Entry 3PCK (X-ray diffraction, 2.13 A resolution); this record covers chains M and O of the 12 polymer chains in the assembly.

Chain M (and O):
Molecule: Protocatechuate 3,4-dioxygenase
Organism: Pseudomonas putida
Notes: EC 1.13.11.3; chain O of this document is another copy of the same molecule, construct and numbering; everything in this record applies to it too
UniProtKB: P00437 (PCXB_PSEPU); residues 301-538 here correspond to UniProt positions 1-238 (UniProt number = residue number - 300)
Chain sequence (238 residues; numbered 301 to 538; the number before each row is that of its first residue):
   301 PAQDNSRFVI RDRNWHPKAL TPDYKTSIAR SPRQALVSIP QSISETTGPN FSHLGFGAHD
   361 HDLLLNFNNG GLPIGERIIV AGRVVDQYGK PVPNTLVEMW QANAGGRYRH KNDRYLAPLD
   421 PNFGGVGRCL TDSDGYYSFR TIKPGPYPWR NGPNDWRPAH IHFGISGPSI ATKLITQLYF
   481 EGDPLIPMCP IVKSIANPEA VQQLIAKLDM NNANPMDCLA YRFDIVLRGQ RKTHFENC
Unresolved in the structure: 368-370, 537-538
Glycans and other covalent adducts: beta-mercaptoethanol (BME) linked to Cys-429
Metal / ion sites: Fe ion: Tyr-408, His-460, His-462 (together with 6-hydroxyisonicotinic acid N-oxide)
Residues lining bound ligands: 6-hydroxyisonicotinic acid N-oxide (NNO): Tyr-324, Tyr-408, Tyr-447, Trp-449, Arg-457, His-460, His-462, Gln-477, Ile-491

Interface between chain M and chain O:
Pairs across the interface (12; chain M residue first):
  Ile-310(M) / Pro-453(O)  hydrophobic
  Ile-310(M) / Asn-454(O)
  Asn-314(M) / Asp-323(O)  hydrogen bond
  Lys-318(M) / Asp-323(O)  salt bridge
  Arg-333(M) / Ile-328(O)
  Ala-335(M) / Lys-325(O)
  Ala-335(M) / Ile-328(O)  hydrophobic
  Leu-336(M) / Lys-325(O)  hydrogen bond (backbone-side chain)
  Ser-338(M) / Lys-325(O)  hydrogen bond
  Ser-338(M) / Asn-451(O)  hydrogen bond (side chain-backbone)
  Ser-338(M) / Gly-452(O)
  Ser-338(M) / Pro-453(O)

Overview:
The chain M/chain O interface involves 7 residues from each chain; the contacts include 4 hydrogen bonds and 1
salt bridge. Among the polar pairs are Lys-318(M)/Asp-323(O), Asn-314(M)/Asp-323(O) and Leu-336(M)/Lys-325(O).
Bound to chain M: 6-hydroxyisonicotinic acid N-oxide.
Both chains are Protocatechuate 3,4-dioxygenase (Pseudomonas putida). Entry 3PCK (Structure of protocatechuate
3,4-dioxygenase complexed with 6-hydroxynicotinic acid N-oxide) was determined by X-ray diffraction together
with 3PCA, 3PCJ, 3PCL and 3PCM from the same study.
